Entry 3MG4 (X-ray diffraction, 3.11 A resolution); this record covers chains B and C of the 28 polymer chains in the assembly.

Chain B:
Protein: Proteasome component Y13
Organism: Saccharomyces cerevisiae
Notes: EC 3.4.25.1
Reference sequence: P23638 (PSA4_YEAST); the construct lacks a stretch of the UniProt sequence and is renumbered around it, so the offset changes along the chain: 4-63 = UniProt 2-61; 64-144 = UniProt 63-143; 145-200 = UniProt 145-200; 202-204 = UniProt 201-203; 2 more segments
Sequence (244 residues; numbered 4 to 239 plus 9 insertion-coded residues; 1 number in that range is skipped by the numbering (no residue carries it; nothing is unmodelled there); the number before each row is that of its first residue; a row labelled like 204A-204B holds insertion residues (204A, then the next letters in order)):
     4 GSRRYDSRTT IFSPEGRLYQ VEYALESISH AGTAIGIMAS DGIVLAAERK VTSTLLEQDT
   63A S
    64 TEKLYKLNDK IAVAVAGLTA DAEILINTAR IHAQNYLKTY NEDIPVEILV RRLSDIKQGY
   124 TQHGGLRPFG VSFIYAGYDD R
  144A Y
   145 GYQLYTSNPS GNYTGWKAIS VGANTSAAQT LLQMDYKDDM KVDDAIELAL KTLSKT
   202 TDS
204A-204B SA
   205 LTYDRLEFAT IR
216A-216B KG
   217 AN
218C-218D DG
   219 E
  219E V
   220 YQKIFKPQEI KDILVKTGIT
Curated features (UniProtKB/Swiss-Prot):
  - cross-link (Glycyl lysine isopeptide (Lys-Gly)): Lys101 (interchain with G-Cter in ubiquitin), Lys199 (interchain with G-Cter in ubiquitin), Lys225 (interchain with G-Cter in ubiquitin)

Chain C:
Protein: Proteasome component PRE6
Organism: Saccharomyces cerevisiae
Notes: EC 3.4.25.1
Reference sequence: P40303 (PSA7_YEAST); the construct lacks a stretch of the UniProt sequence and is renumbered around it, so the offset changes along the chain: 7-62 = UniProt 3-58; 63-143 = UniProt 60-140; 145-180 = UniProt 144-179; 182-203 = UniProt 184-205; 1 more segments
Sequence (241 residues; numbered 7 to 243 plus 7 insertion-coded residues; 3 numbers in that range are skipped by the numbering (no residue carries them; nothing is unmodelled there); the number before each row is that of its first residue; a row labelled like 180A-180D holds insertion residues (180A, then the next letters in order)):
     7 GYDRALSIFS PDGHIFQVEY ALEAVKRGTC AVGVKGKNCV VLGCERRSTL KLQDTR
   62A I
    63 TPSKVSKIDS HVVLSFSGLN ADSRILIEKA RVEAQSHRLT LEDPVTVEYL TRYVAGVQQR
   123 YTQSGGVRPF GVSTLIAGFD P
  143A R
   144 D
  144B D
   145 EPKLYQTEPS GIYSSWSAQT IGRNSKTVRE FLEKNY
180A-180D DRKE
   182 PPATVEECVK LTVRSLLEVV QT
   206 GAKNIEITVV KPDSDIVALS SEEINQYVTQ IEQEKQEQ
Curated features (UniProtKB/Swiss-Prot):
  - modified residue: Thr63 (Phosphothreonine)

Chain B / chain C interface:
Pairs across the interface (73; chain B residue first):
  Arg6(B) - Arg10(C)  hydrogen bond (backbone-side chain)
  Asp9(B) - Tyr8(C)  hydrogen bond
  Asp9(B) - Arg10(C)  salt bridge
  Arg11(B) - Arg10(C)
  Thr13(B) - Leu12(C)
  Thr13(B) - Arg130(C)
  Ile14(B) - Leu12(C)  hydrophobic
  Ile14(B) - Gln23(C)
  Phe15(B) - Gln23(C)
  Phe15(B) - Tyr26(C)  hydrophobic
  Phe15(B) - Ala27(C)  hydrophobic
  Phe15(B) - Ala30(C)  hydrophobic
  Phe15(B) - Leu81(C)  hydrophobic
  Phe15(B) - Arg130(C)
  Phe15(B) - Pro131(C)
  Phe15(B) - Gly133(C)
  Ser16(B) - Tyr26(C)
  Pro17(B) - Tyr26(C)  hydrophobic
  Pro17(B) - Glu29(C)
  Glu18(B) - Glu29(C)
  Glu18(B) - Arg33(C)  hydrogen bond (backbone-side chain)
  Gly19(B) - Tyr26(C)
  Gly19(B) - Glu29(C)
  Gly19(B) - Ala30(C)
  Arg20(B) - Arg33(C)
  Leu21(B) - Leu81(C)  hydrophobic
  Leu21(B) - Arg130(C)
  Met41(B) - Asp60(C)
  Met41(B) - Arg62(C)
  Arg114(B) - Arg86(C)
  Ser117(B) - Arg86(C)  hydrogen bond (backbone-side chain)
  Asp118(B) - Arg86(C)  salt bridge
  Asp118(B) - Ile87(C)
  Gln121(B) - Ala83(C)
  Gln121(B) - Asp84(C)
  Gln121(B) - Ile87(C)
  Thr124(B) - Arg130(C)  hydrogen bond (backbone-side chain)
  Gln125(B) - Tyr123(C)
  Gln125(B) - Gly128(C)
  Gln125(B) - Val129(C)
  Gln125(B) - Arg130(C)  hydrogen bond (backbone-backbone)
  Gln125(B) - Phe132(C)
  His126(B) - Gly128(C)
  His126(B) - Val129(C)
  Gly127(B) - Tyr8(C)
  Gly127(B) - Gly128(C)  hydrogen bond (backbone-backbone)
  Gly128(B) - Tyr8(C)
  Tyr144A(B) - Arg62(C)  hydrogen bond (backbone-side chain)
  Tyr144A(B) - Ile62A(C)  hydrophobic
  Tyr146(B) - Arg62(C)  hydrogen bond (backbone-side chain)
  Gln147(B) - Ile62A(C)
  Leu148(B) - Ile62A(C)
  Tyr149(B) - Ile62A(C)
  Ser154(B) - Ala83(C)
  Gly155(B) - Ala83(C)
  Gly155(B) - Arg86(C)  hydrogen bond (backbone-side chain)
  Asn156(B) - Asn82(C)
  Tyr157(B) - Pro64(C)
  Tyr157(B) - Arg86(C)
  Thr158(B) - Gln59(C)
  Gly159(B) - Gln59(C)
  Gly159(B) - Asp60(C)  hydrogen bond (backbone-backbone)
  Gly159(B) - Ile62A(C)
  Gly159(B) - Thr63(C)  hydrogen bond (backbone-side chain)
  Trp160(B) - Leu58(C)
  Trp160(B) - Gln59(C)
  Trp160(B) - Asp60(C)
  Lys161(B) - Leu58(C)  hydrogen bond (backbone-backbone)
  Lys161(B) - Gln59(C)
  Ala162(B) - Leu58(C)
  Gln173(B) - Leu56(C)
  Leu176(B) - Leu58(C)
  Gln177(B) - Leu58(C)
Interface residues without a listed pair, chain B (41 interface residues in all): Glu110, Tyr180

Summary:
41 residues of chain B and 30 residues of chain C are in contact; the contacts include 13 hydrogen bonds and 2
salt bridges. Among the polar pairs are Asp9(B)-Arg10(C), Asp118(B)-Arg86(C) and Arg6(B)-Arg10(C).
Here chain B is Proteasome component Y13 and chain C is Proteasome component PRE6, both from Saccharomyces
cerevisiae. Entry 3MG4 (Structure of yeast 20S proteasome with Compound 1) was determined by X-ray
diffraction, deposited together with 3MG0, 3MG6, 3MG7 and 3MG8.
